Entry 1I1Y (X-ray diffraction, 2.20 A resolution); this record covers chains A and C of the 3 polymer chains in the assembly.

== Chain A ==
Molecule: Class I histocompatibility antigen
Source organism: Homo sapiens
Notes: fragment: peptide-binding domain + alpha3
UniProtKB: P01892 (1A02_HUMAN); residues 1-275 here correspond to UniProt positions 25-299 (UniProt number = residue number + 24)
Sequence (275 residues; row label = number of the first residue in the row):
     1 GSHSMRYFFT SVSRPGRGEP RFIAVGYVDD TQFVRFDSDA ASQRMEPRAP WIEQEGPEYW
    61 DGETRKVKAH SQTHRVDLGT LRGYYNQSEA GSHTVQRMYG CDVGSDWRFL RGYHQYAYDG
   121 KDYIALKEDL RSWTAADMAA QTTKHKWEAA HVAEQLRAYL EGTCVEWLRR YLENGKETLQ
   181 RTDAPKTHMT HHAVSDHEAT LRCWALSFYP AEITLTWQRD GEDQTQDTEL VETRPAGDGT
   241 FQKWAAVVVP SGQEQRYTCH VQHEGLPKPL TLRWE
Cystine bridges: Cys-101/Cys-164, Cys-203/Cys-259

== Chain C ==
Molecule: HIV-RT variant peptide I1Y (YLKEPVHGV)
Notes: engineered mutation(s): I1Y
Sequence (9 residues; row label = number of the first residue in the row):
     1 YLKEPVHGV

== Chain A / chain C interface ==
Pairs across the interface - 41 pairs, chain A then chain C:
  Met-5(A) with Tyr-1(C)
  Tyr-7(A) with Tyr-1(C), hydrogen bond (side chain-backbone); Leu-2(C), hydrophobic
  Phe-9(A) with Leu-2(C), hydrophobic
  Met-45(A) with Leu-2(C), hydrophobic
  Glu-63(A) with Tyr-1(C); Leu-2(C), hydrogen bond (side chain-backbone)
  Arg-65(A) with Glu-4(C), salt bridge
  Lys-66(A) with Tyr-1(C); Leu-2(C), hydrogen bond (side chain-backbone); Glu-4(C)
  Val-67(A) with Leu-2(C)
  His-70(A) with Lys-3(C), hydrogen bond (side chain-backbone); Val-6(C)
  Thr-73(A) with Val-6(C), hydrogen bond (side chain-backbone); His-7(C); Gly-8(C)
  Asp-77(A) with Gly-8(C); Val-9(C), hydrogen bond (side chain-backbone)
  Thr-80(A) with Val-9(C)
  Leu-81(A) with Val-9(C), hydrophobic
  Tyr-84(A) with Val-9(C), hydrogen bond (side chain-backbone)
  Arg-97(A) with Val-6(C)
  Tyr-99(A) with Leu-2(C); Lys-3(C), hydrogen bond (side chain-backbone)
  Tyr-116(A) with Val-9(C)
  Thr-143(A) with Val-9(C), hydrogen bond (side chain-backbone)
  Lys-146(A) with Val-9(C), hydrogen bond (side chain-backbone)
  Trp-147(A) with His-7(C); Gly-8(C), hydrogen bond (side chain-backbone); Val-9(C), hydrophobic
  Val-152(A) with His-7(C)
  Gln-155(A) with Lys-3(C); Pro-5(C); His-7(C), hydrogen bond
  Leu-156(A) with Lys-3(C)
  Tyr-159(A) with Tyr-1(C), hydrogen bond (side chain-backbone); Lys-3(C)
  Thr-163(A) with Tyr-1(C)
  Trp-167(A) with Tyr-1(C), hydrophobic
  Tyr-171(A) with Tyr-1(C), hydrogen bond (side chain-backbone)
Interface residues without a listed pair, chain A (29 interface residues in all): Tyr-59, Tyr-123
From the paper, about this interface:
  - residue pairs: Trp-167(A)/Tyr-1(C) (pi stacking)
  - interface residues, chain A: Lys-66(A)

== Summary ==
Chain A and chain C form an interface of 29 and 9 residues respectively; the contacts include 14 hydrogen
bonds and 1 salt bridge. Polar contacts include Arg-65(A)/Glu-4(C), Tyr-7(A)/Tyr-1(C) and Glu-63(A)/Leu-2(C).
The paper describes pi stacking between Trp-167(A) and Tyr-1(C). From the paper: the interface residue
Lys-66(A).
Chain A is Class I histocompatibility antigen (Homo sapiens) and chain C is HIV-RT variant peptide I1Y
(YLKEPVHGV); the structure, Crystal structure of human class I MHC (HLA-A2.1) complexed with beta
2-microglobulin and HIV-RT variant peptide ..., was determined by X-ray diffraction together with 1I1F from
the same study.
